Entry 7UXX (X-ray diffraction, 1.85 A resolution); this record covers chains AAA and CCC.

Chain AAA (and CCC):
Molecule: Nucleoprotein
Organism: Severe acute respiratory syndrome coronavirus 2
Notes: chain CCC of this document is another copy of the same molecule, construct and numbering; everything in this record applies to it too
Reference sequence: P0DTC9 (NCAP_SARS2); residue numbers follow UniProt; this construct covers 251-364
Chain sequence (114 residues; row label = number of the first residue in the row):
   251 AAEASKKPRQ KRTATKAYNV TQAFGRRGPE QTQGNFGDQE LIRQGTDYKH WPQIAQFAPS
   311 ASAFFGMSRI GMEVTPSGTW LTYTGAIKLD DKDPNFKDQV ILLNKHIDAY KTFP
Disordered / not traced: 251-255
What the authors report for this chain:
  - self-association interface (contacts with another copy of this molecule): Arg277, Glu280, Asn285, Gly316

Chain AAA / chain CCC interface:
Contacting residue pairs - 138 pairs, chain AAA then chain CCC:
  Arg259(AAA) - Ala313(CCC)
  Arg259(AAA) - Met317(CCC)  hydrogen bond
  Gln260(AAA) - Gln306(CCC)  hydrogen bond (side chain-backbone)
  Gln260(AAA) - Phe307(CCC)
  Gln260(AAA) - Ala308(CCC)
  Gln260(AAA) - Pro309(CCC)
  Gln260(AAA) - Ser310(CCC)  hydrogen bond (backbone-backbone)
  Gln260(AAA) - Ala313(CCC)
  Gln260(AAA) - Met317(CCC)
  Gln260(AAA) - Ile337(CCC)
  Lys261(AAA) - Ala305(CCC)  hydrogen bond (side chain-backbone)
  Lys261(AAA) - Gln306(CCC)
  Lys261(AAA) - Ala308(CCC)  hydrogen bond (side chain-backbone)
  Arg262(AAA) - Ser310(CCC)  hydrogen bond (backbone-side chain)
  Arg262(AAA) - Ser312(CCC)
  Arg262(AAA) - Ala313(CCC)
  Thr263(AAA) - Ser312(CCC)
  Ala264(AAA) - Ser312(CCC)  hydrogen bond (backbone-side chain)
  Phe274(AAA) - Ser312(CCC)
  Phe274(AAA) - Ala313(CCC)  hydrophobic
  Phe274(AAA) - Gly316(CCC)
  Phe274(AAA) - Met317(CCC)  hydrophobic
  Arg277(AAA) - Gly316(CCC)  hydrogen bond (side chain-backbone)
  Gly278(AAA) - Arg319(CCC)  hydrogen bond (backbone-side chain)
  Pro279(AAA) - Arg319(CCC)
  Glu280(AAA) - Arg319(CCC)  hydrogen bond (backbone-side chain)
  Gln281(AAA) - Arg319(CCC)
  Gln281(AAA) - Thr334(CCC)  hydrogen bond
  Gln283(AAA) - Arg319(CCC)  hydrogen bond (backbone-side chain)
  Gly284(AAA) - Gly316(CCC)
  Gly284(AAA) - Met317(CCC)
  Gly284(AAA) - Ser318(CCC)
  Asn285(AAA) - Ser318(CCC)
  Asn285(AAA) - Arg319(CCC)
  Asn285(AAA) - Ile320(CCC)  hydrogen bond (side chain-backbone)
  Phe286(AAA) - Phe315(CCC)
  Phe286(AAA) - Ile320(CCC)  hydrophobic
  Thr296(AAA) - Ser312(CCC)
  Trp301(AAA) - Ala311(CCC)
  Trp301(AAA) - Ser312(CCC)
  Ile304(AAA) - Phe315(CCC)
  Ala305(AAA) - Lys261(CCC)  hydrogen bond (backbone-side chain)
  Gln306(AAA) - Gln260(CCC)  hydrogen bond (backbone-side chain)
  Gln306(AAA) - Lys261(CCC)
  Phe307(AAA) - Gln260(CCC)
  Phe307(AAA) - Phe315(CCC)  hydrophobic
  Phe307(AAA) - Leu331(CCC)  hydrophobic
  Ala308(AAA) - Gln260(CCC)
  Ala308(AAA) - Lys261(CCC)  hydrogen bond (backbone-side chain)
  Ala308(AAA) - Ala311(CCC)  hydrophobic
  Ala308(AAA) - Phe314(CCC)  hydrophobic
  Ala308(AAA) - Phe315(CCC)
  Pro309(AAA) - Gln260(CCC)
  Pro309(AAA) - Phe314(CCC)
  Ser310(AAA) - Gln260(CCC)  hydrogen bond (backbone-backbone)
  Ser310(AAA) - Arg262(CCC)  hydrogen bond (side chain-backbone)
  Ala311(AAA) - Trp301(CCC)
  Ala311(AAA) - Ala308(CCC)  hydrophobic
  Ser312(AAA) - Arg262(CCC)
  Ser312(AAA) - Thr263(CCC)
  Ser312(AAA) - Ala264(CCC)  hydrogen bond (side chain-backbone)
  Ser312(AAA) - Phe274(CCC)
  Ser312(AAA) - Thr296(CCC)
  Ser312(AAA) - Trp301(CCC)
  Ala313(AAA) - Arg259(CCC)
  Ala313(AAA) - Gln260(CCC)
  Ala313(AAA) - Arg262(CCC)
  Ala313(AAA) - Phe274(CCC)  hydrophobic
  Phe314(AAA) - Pro309(CCC)
  Phe314(AAA) - Ile337(CCC)  hydrophobic
  Phe315(AAA) - Phe286(CCC)
  Phe315(AAA) - Ile304(CCC)
  Phe315(AAA) - Ala308(CCC)
  Gly316(AAA) - Phe274(CCC)
  Gly316(AAA) - Arg277(CCC)  hydrogen bond (backbone-side chain)
  Gly316(AAA) - Gly284(CCC)
  Met317(AAA) - Arg259(CCC)
  Met317(AAA) - Gln260(CCC)
  Met317(AAA) - Phe274(CCC)  hydrophobic
  Met317(AAA) - Gln283(CCC)
  Met317(AAA) - Gly284(CCC)  hydrogen bond (backbone-backbone)
  Ser318(AAA) - Gly284(CCC)
  Ser318(AAA) - Asn285(CCC)
  Ser318(AAA) - Tyr333(CCC)  hydrogen bond
  Arg319(AAA) - Gly278(CCC)  hydrogen bond (side chain-backbone)
  Arg319(AAA) - Pro279(CCC)
  Arg319(AAA) - Glu280(CCC)  hydrogen bond (side chain-backbone)
  Arg319(AAA) - Gln281(CCC)
  Arg319(AAA) - Gln283(CCC)  hydrogen bond (side chain-backbone)
  Arg319(AAA) - Asn285(CCC)
  Ile320(AAA) - Asn285(CCC)  hydrogen bond (backbone-side chain)
  Ile320(AAA) - Phe286(CCC)  hydrophobic
  Ile320(AAA) - Ile357(CCC)
  Gly321(AAA) - Ile357(CCC)
  Met322(AAA) - Val350(CCC)  hydrophobic
  Met322(AAA) - Asn354(CCC)
  Met322(AAA) - Ile357(CCC)  hydrophobic
  Ser327(AAA) - Lys338(CCC)  hydrogen bond (backbone-side chain)
  Thr329(AAA) - Lys338(CCC)
  Thr329(AAA) - Leu339(CCC)  hydrogen bond (backbone-backbone)
  Thr329(AAA) - Phe346(CCC)
  Trp330(AAA) - Ala336(CCC)  hydrophobic
  Trp330(AAA) - Ile337(CCC)
  Trp330(AAA) - Lys338(CCC)
  Leu331(AAA) - Phe307(CCC)  hydrophobic
  Leu331(AAA) - Ala336(CCC)
  Leu331(AAA) - Ile337(CCC)  hydrogen bond (backbone-backbone)
  Leu331(AAA) - Leu339(CCC)
  Leu331(AAA) - Leu353(CCC)  hydrophobic
  Thr332(AAA) - Gly335(CCC)
  Tyr333(AAA) - Met317(CCC)
  Tyr333(AAA) - Ser318(CCC)  hydrogen bond
  Tyr333(AAA) - Tyr333(CCC)  hydrophobic
  Tyr333(AAA) - Thr334(CCC)
  Tyr333(AAA) - Gly335(CCC)  hydrogen bond (backbone-backbone)
  Tyr333(AAA) - Ala336(CCC)
  Tyr333(AAA) - Ile337(CCC)  hydrophobic
  Thr334(AAA) - Tyr333(CCC)
  Thr334(AAA) - Thr334(CCC)
  Gly335(AAA) - Thr332(CCC)
  Gly335(AAA) - Tyr333(CCC)  hydrogen bond (backbone-backbone)
  Ala336(AAA) - Trp330(CCC)  hydrophobic
  Ala336(AAA) - Leu331(CCC)
  Ala336(AAA) - Tyr333(CCC)
  Ile337(AAA) - Gln260(CCC)
  Ile337(AAA) - Trp330(CCC)
  Ile337(AAA) - Leu331(CCC)  hydrogen bond (backbone-backbone)
  Ile337(AAA) - Tyr333(CCC)  hydrophobic
  Lys338(AAA) - Ser327(CCC)
  Lys338(AAA) - Thr329(CCC)
  Lys338(AAA) - Trp330(CCC)
  Leu339(AAA) - Thr329(CCC)  hydrogen bond (backbone-backbone)
  Leu339(AAA) - Leu331(CCC)  hydrophobic
  Phe346(AAA) - Thr329(CCC)
  Val350(AAA) - Met322(CCC)
  Leu353(AAA) - Met322(CCC)  hydrophobic
  Asn354(AAA) - Met322(CCC)
  Ile357(AAA) - Ile320(CCC)
Also at the interface, not in a pair above, chain AAA (55 interface residues in all): Asp358
Also at the interface, not in a pair above, chain CCC (57 interface residues in all): Thr282, Gly321, Gly328, Asp358

Overview:
The interface between chain AAA and chain CCC involves 55 residues on one side and 57 on the other, with 34
hydrogen bonds. Polar contacts include Arg259(AAA)-Met317(CCC), Gln260(AAA)-Gln306(CCC) and
Lys261(AAA)-Ala305(CCC). From the paper: a self-association interface involving Arg277(AAA), Glu280(AAA) and
Asn285(AAA) among others.
Both chains are Nucleoprotein (Severe acute respiratory syndrome coronavirus 2). Entry 7UXX (Crystal structure
of SARS-CoV-2 nucleocapsid protein C-terminal domain) was determined by X-ray diffraction, deposited together
with 7UXZ.
